Entry 7EYB (electron microscopy, 3.70 A resolution); this record covers chains A and I of the 20 polymer chains in the assembly.

== Chain A ==
Name: Internal virion protein gp15
Organism: Escherichia phage T7
Reference sequence: P03725 (GP15_BPT7); residues 1-747 here = UniProt positions 1-747
Chain sequence (747 residues; row label = number of the first residue in the row):
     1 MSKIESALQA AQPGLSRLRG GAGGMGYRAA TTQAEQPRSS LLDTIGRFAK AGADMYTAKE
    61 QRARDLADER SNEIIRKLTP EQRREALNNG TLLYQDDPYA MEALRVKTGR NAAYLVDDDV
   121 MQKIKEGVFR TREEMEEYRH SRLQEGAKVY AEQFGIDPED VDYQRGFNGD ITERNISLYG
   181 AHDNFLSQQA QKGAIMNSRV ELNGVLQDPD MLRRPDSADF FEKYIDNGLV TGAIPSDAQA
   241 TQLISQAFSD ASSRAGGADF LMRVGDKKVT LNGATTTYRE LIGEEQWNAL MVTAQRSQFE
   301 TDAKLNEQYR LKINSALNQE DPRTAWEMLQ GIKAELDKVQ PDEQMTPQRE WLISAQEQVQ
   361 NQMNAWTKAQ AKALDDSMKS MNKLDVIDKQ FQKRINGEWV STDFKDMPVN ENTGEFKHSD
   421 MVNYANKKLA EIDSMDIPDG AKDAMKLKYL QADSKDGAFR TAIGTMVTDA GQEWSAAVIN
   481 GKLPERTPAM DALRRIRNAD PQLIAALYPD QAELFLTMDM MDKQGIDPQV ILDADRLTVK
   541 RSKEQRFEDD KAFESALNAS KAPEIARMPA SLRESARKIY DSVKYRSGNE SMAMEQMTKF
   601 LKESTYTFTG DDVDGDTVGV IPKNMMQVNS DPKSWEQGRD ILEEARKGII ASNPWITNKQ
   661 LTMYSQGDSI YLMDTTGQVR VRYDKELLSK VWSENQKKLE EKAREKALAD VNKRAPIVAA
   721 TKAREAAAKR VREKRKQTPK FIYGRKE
Disordered / not traced: 1-64, 712-747

== Chain I ==
Name: Peptidoglycan transglycosylase gp16
Organism: Escherichia phage T7
Notes: EC 4.2.2.-
Reference sequence: P03726 (EXLYS_BPT7); numbering as in UniProt (aligned over 1-1318)
Chain sequence (1318 residues; row label = number of the first residue in the row):
     1 MDKYDKNVPS DYDGLFQKAA DANGVSYDLL RKVAWTESRF VPTAKSKTGP LGMMQFTKAT
    61 AKALGLRVTD GPDDDRLNPE LAINAAAKQL AGLVGKFDGD ELKAALAYNQ GEGRLGNPQL
   121 EAYSKGDFAS ISEEGRNYMR NLLDVAKSPM AGQLETFGGI TPKGKGIPAE VGLAGIGHKQ
   181 KVTQELPEST SFDVKGIEQE ATAKPFAKDF WETHGETLDE YNSRSTFFGF KNAAEAELSN
   241 SVAGMAFRAG RLDNGFDVFK DTITPTRWNS HIWTPEELEK IRTEVKNPAY INVVTGGSPE
   301 NLDDLIKLAN ENFENDSRAA EAGLGAKLSA GIIGAGVDPL SYVPMVGVTG KGFKLINKAL
   361 VVGAESAALN VASEGLRTSV AGGDADYAGA ALGGFVFGAG MSAISDAVAA GLKRSKPEAE
   421 FDNEFIGPMM RLEARETARN ANSADLSRMN TENMKFEGEH NGVPYEDLPT ERGAVVLHDG
   481 SVLSASNPIN PKTLKEFSEV DPEKAARGIK LAGFTEIGLK TLGSDDADIR RVAIDLVRSP
   541 TGMQSGASGK FGATASDIHE RLHGTDQRTY NDLYKAMSDA MKDPEFSTGG AKMSREETRY
   601 TIYRRAALAI ERPELQKALT PSERIVMDII KRHFDTKREL MENPAIFGNT KAVSIFPESR
   661 HKGTYVPHVY DRHAKALMIQ RYGAEGLQEG IARSWMNSYV SRPEVKARVD EMLKELHGVK
   721 EVTPEMVEKY AMDKAYGISH SDQFTNSSII EENIEGLVGI ENNSFLEARN LFDSDLSITM
   781 PDGQQFSVND LRDFDMFRIM PAYDRRVNGD IAIMGSTGKT TKELKDEILA LKAKAEGDGK
   841 KTGEVHALMD TVKILTGRAR RNQDTVWETS LRAINDLGFF AKNAYMGAQN ITEIAGMIVT
   901 GNVRALGHGI PILRDTLYKS KPVSAKELKE LHASLFGKEV DQLIRPKRAD IVQRLREATD
   961 TGPAVANIVG TLKYSTQELA ARSPWTKLLN GTTNYLLDAA RQGMLGDVIS ATLTGKTTRW
  1021 EKEGFLRGAS VTPEQMAGIK SLIKEHMVRG EDGKFTVKDK QAFSMDPRAM DLWRLADKVA
  1081 DEAMLRPHKV SLQDSHAFGA LGKMVMQFKS FTIKSLNSKF LRTFYDGYKN NRAIDAALSI
  1141 ITSMGLAGGF YAMAAHVKAY ALPKEKRKEY LERALDPTMI AHAALSRSSQ LGAPLAMVDL
  1201 VGGVLGFESS KMARSTILPK DTVKERDPNK PYTSREVMGA MGSNLLEQMP SAGFVANVGA
  1261 TLMNAAGVVN SPNKATEQDF MTGLMNSTKE LVPNDPLTQQ LVLKIYEANG VNLRERRK
Disordered / not traced: 1-10, 157-235, 503-550, 746-761, 961-982, 1048-1054, 1234-1261, 1312-1318
Curated features (UniProtKB/Swiss-Prot):
  - region: Arg-1314 to Lys-1318 (Essential for viral DNA translocation)
  - active site: Glu-37
What the authors report for this chain:
  - catalytic residues: Glu-37 (by similarity / conservation)

== How chain A and chain I interact ==
Residue-residue contacts (63; chain A residue first):
  Trp-399(A) / Asp-127(I)
  Trp-399(A) / Phe-128(I)
  Trp-399(A) / Gln-153(I)  hydrogen bond
  Trp-399(A) / Thr-156(I)
  Ser-401(A) / Phe-128(I)
  Asp-403(A) / Lys-125(I)
  Lys-551(A) / Leu-308(I)
  Lys-551(A) / Asn-312(I)  hydrogen bond
  Asn-558(A) / Gly-1127(I)
  Asn-558(A) / Tyr-1128(I)  hydrogen bond
  Arg-567(A) / Lys-1119(I)
  Arg-567(A) / Arg-1122(I)
  Arg-567(A) / Thr-1123(I)
  Val-613(A) / Arg-414(I)
  Thr-617(A) / Lys-1119(I)  hydrogen bond
  Ile-641(A) / Met-245(I)  hydrophobic
  Ile-641(A) / Ala-246(I)
  Glu-644(A) / Val-242(I)
  Glu-644(A) / Ala-243(I)
  Ala-645(A) / Ala-246(I)  hydrophobic
  Gln-660(A) / Ala-1308(I)
  Tyr-664(A) / Asp-261(I)
  Tyr-664(A) / Arg-1122(I)
  Tyr-671(A) / Lys-147(I)
  Tyr-671(A) / Asp-253(I)  hydrogen bond
  Met-673(A) / Phe-256(I)  hydrophobic
  Thr-675(A) / Lys-1114(I)
  Thr-675(A) / Asn-1117(I)  hydrogen bond (backbone-side chain)
  Thr-676(A) / Lys-1114(I)
  Gly-677(A) / Phe-256(I)
  Gln-678(A) / Val-1090(I)
  Gln-678(A) / Ser-1091(I)
  Arg-680(A) / Lys-147(I)
  Arg-680(A) / Leu-252(I)
  Arg-680(A) / Asp-253(I)  hydrogen bond (backbone-backbone)
  Arg-680(A) / Gly-255(I)  hydrogen bond (side chain-backbone)
  Arg-680(A) / Phe-256(I)
  Arg-680(A) / Asp-261(I)  salt bridge
  Val-681(A) / Leu-252(I)  hydrophobic
  Arg-682(A) / Leu-143(I)
  Arg-682(A) / Ala-249(I)
  Arg-682(A) / Gly-250(I)  hydrogen bond (backbone-backbone)
  Arg-682(A) / Asp-253(I)  salt bridge
  Tyr-683(A) / Ala-246(I)  hydrogen bond (side chain-backbone)
  Tyr-683(A) / Ala-249(I)
  Tyr-683(A) / Gly-250(I)
  Asp-684(A) / Gly-152(I)
  Glu-686(A) / Gly-152(I)
  Glu-686(A) / Gln-153(I)  hydrogen bond
  Glu-686(A) / Thr-156(I)
  Leu-687(A) / Glu-155(I)
  Leu-687(A) / Thr-156(I)
  Leu-687(A) / Arg-248(I)
  Leu-687(A) / Ala-249(I)  hydrophobic
  Val-691(A) / Met-245(I)
  Val-691(A) / Arg-248(I)
  Trp-692(A) / Met-245(I)
  Asn-695(A) / Ser-239(I)
  Asn-695(A) / Asn-240(I)
  Asn-695(A) / Met-245(I)
  Asn-695(A) / Arg-248(I)
  Lys-698(A) / Asn-240(I)
  Leu-699(A) / Asn-240(I)
Also at the interface, not in a pair above, chain A (42 interface residues in all): Phe-547, Glu-548, Ala-559, Lys-561, Pro-563, Ala-566, Asp-640, Lys-659, Thr-662, Leu-688, Gln-696
Also at the interface, not in a pair above, chain I (46 interface residues in all): Leu-154, Ser-241, Arg-251, Thr-295, Glu-311, Val-343, Leu-1092, Ser-1110, Ile-1113, Asn-1309

== In short ==
42 residues of chain A and 46 residues of chain I are in contact, with 11 hydrogen bonds and 2 salt bridges.
Among the polar pairs are Arg-680(A)/Asp-261(I), Arg-682(A)/Asp-253(I) and Trp-399(A)/Gln-153(I). UniProt
lists active-site residue Glu-37(I) on chain I. The paper reports the catalytic residue Glu-37(I).
Chain A is Internal virion protein gp15 and chain I is Peptidoglycan transglycosylase gp16, both from
Escherichia phage T7; the structure, core proteins, was determined by electron microscopy together with 7EY6,
7EY7, 7EY8 and 7EY9 from the same study.
